Entry 3M06 (X-ray diffraction, 2.67 A resolution); this record covers chains B and C of the 3 polymer chains in the assembly.

== Chain B (and C) ==
Name: TNF receptor-associated factor 2
Source organism: Homo sapiens
Notes: chain C of this document is another copy of the same molecule, construct and numbering; everything in this record applies to it too
Reference sequence: Q12933 (TRAF2_HUMAN); residues 266-329 here = UniProt positions 266-329
Sequence (72 residues; numbered 266 to 337; the number before each row is that of its first residue):
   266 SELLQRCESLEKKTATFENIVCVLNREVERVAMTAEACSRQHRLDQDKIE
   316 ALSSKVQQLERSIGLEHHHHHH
Not modelled in the structure: 266, 329-337
Differences from the reference sequence: expression tag (330-337)
Swiss-Prot annotation at these positions:
  - region: Glu283 to Val293 (Important for interaction with BIRC2 and BIRC3)
  - cross-link: Lys320 (Glycyl lysine isopeptide (Lys-Gly) (interchain with G-Cter in ubiquitin))
  - mutagenesis: Ile285 (I285A: Strongly reduced interaction with BIRC3), Val288 (V288A: Strongly reduced interaction with BIRC3), Glu292 (E292A: Strongly reduced interaction with BIRC3)
From the paper describing this entry:
  - mutagenesis - E292A: decreased signaling in response to TNFalpha stimulation

== Interface between chain B and chain C ==
Contacting residue pairs (25; chain B residue first):
  Cys272(B) with Leu275(C)
  Leu275(B) with Leu275(C)
  Glu276(B) with Leu275(C)
  Thr279(B) with Thr279(C)
  Glu283(B) with Phe282(C)
  Val286(B) with Phe282(C), hydrophobic
  Leu289(B) with Leu289(C), hydrophobic
  Asn290(B) with Leu289(C)
  Val293(B) with Glu292(C)
  Val296(B) with Val296(C)
  Ala297(B) with Glu292(C)
  Ala300(B) with Val296(C), hydrophobic; Ala300(C), hydrophobic
  Ser304(B) with Cys303(C)
  His307(B) with Cys303(C); Gln306(C), hydrogen bond (side chain-backbone); His307(C)
  Asp310(B) with Asp310(C)
  Gln311(B) with Asp310(C)
  Ile314(B) with Lys313(C); Ile314(C), hydrophobic
  Ser318(B) with Leu317(C)
  Leu324(B) with Leu324(C)
  Glu325(B) with Lys320(C), salt bridge
  Ile328(B) with Leu324(C), hydrophobic
Interface residues without a listed pair, chain B (26 interface residues in all): Leu268, Phe282, Cys303, Leu317, Val321
Interface residues without a listed pair, chain C (21 interface residues in all): Leu268, Lys278, Val293, Thr299, Val321

== Overview ==
26 residues of chain B and 21 residues of chain C are in contact, with 1 hydrogen bond and 1 salt bridge.
Polar contacts include Glu325(B)-Lys320(C) and His307(B)-Gln306(C). Curated annotation (UniProt) lists 3
mutagenesis sites on chain B. The paper reports that E292A of chain B reduces signaling in response to
TNFalpha stimulation.
Both chains are TNF receptor-associated factor 2 (Homo sapiens). Entry 3M06 (Crystal Structure of TRAF2) was
determined by X-ray diffraction (same publication as 3M0A and 3M0D).
